PDB entry 4OZC | X-ray diffraction, 2.30 A resolution | chain A

# Chain A
Protein: Streptococcal Protein GB1 Backbone Modified Variant: beta-ACPC21, beta-ACPC24, beta-3-Lys28, beta-3-Lys31, beta-ACPC35, beta-ACPC40
Amino-acid sequence (57 residues; numbered 1 to 57; the number before each row is that of its first residue):
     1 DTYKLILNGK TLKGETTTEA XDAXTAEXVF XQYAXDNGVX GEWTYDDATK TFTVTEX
Modified residues: XCP ((1S,2S)-2-aminocyclopentanecarboxylic acid) at position 21, XCP ((1S,2S)-2-aminocyclopentanecarboxylic acid) at position 24, B3K ((3S)-3,7-diaminoheptanoic acid) at position 28, B3K ((3S)-3,7-diaminoheptanoic acid) at position 31, XCP ((1S,2S)-2-aminocyclopentanecarboxylic acid) at position 35, XCP ((1S,2S)-2-aminocyclopentanecarboxylic acid) at position 40, NH2 (amino group) at position 57

# Summary
Chain A is Streptococcal Protein GB1 Backbone Modified Variant: beta-ACPC21, beta-ACPC24, beta-3-Lys28,
beta-3-Lys31, beta-ACPC35, beta-ACPC40; the structure, Backbone Modifications in the Protein GB1 Helix and
Loops: beta-ACPC21, beta-ACPC24, beta-3-Lys28, beta-3-Lys31, beta-ACPC35, beta-ACPC40, was determined by X-ray
diffraction together with 4OZA and 4OZB from the same study.
